8F8W - chains B and C of the 4 polymer chains in the assembly; structure by X-ray diffraction, 2.71 A resolution.

Chain B:
Name: afucosylated IgG1 fragment
From: Homo sapiens
Reference sequence: Q6MZV7 (Q6MZV7_HUMAN); residues 221-444 here correspond to UniProt positions 247-470 (UniProt number = residue number + 26)
Amino-acid sequence (224 residues; each row starts with the number of its first residue):
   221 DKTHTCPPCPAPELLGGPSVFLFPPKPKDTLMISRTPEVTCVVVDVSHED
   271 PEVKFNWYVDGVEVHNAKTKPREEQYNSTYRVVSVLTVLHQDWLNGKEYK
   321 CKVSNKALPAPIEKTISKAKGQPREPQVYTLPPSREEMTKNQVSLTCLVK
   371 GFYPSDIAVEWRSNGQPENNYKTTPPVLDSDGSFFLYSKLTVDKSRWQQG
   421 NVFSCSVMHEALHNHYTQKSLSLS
Not modelled in the structure: 221-236, 444
Disulfides: C261-C321, C367-C425
Covalently attached groups: glycan linked to N297
Sequence notes: conflict R382 (Glu408 in Q6MZV7)
From the paper describing this entry:
  - post-translational modification sites: N297
  - specificity-determining residues: Y296 (proposed by the authors, not directly observed)
  - mutagenesis - H268A, E269A, L328A, P329A, I332A: unchanged binding to Nb.X0 (chain C)

Chain C:
Name: Nb.X0
From: Camelidae mixed library
Amino-acid sequence (120 residues; row label = number of the first residue in the row):
     1 QVQLQESGGGLVQAGGSLRLSCAASPGISRYKTMGWYRQAPGKERSFVAA
    51 ITWGGLTYYADSVKGRFTVSRDNAKNTVYLQMNSLKPEDTAVYYCSVDGG
   101 TRADPYHYYWGQGTQVTVSS
Disulfides: C22-C95
From the paper describing this entry:
  - binding site for N-acetylglucosamine: G100, T101
  - specificity-determining residues: G100, T101
  - conformationally variable residues (loop rearrangement): A91 to Y108
  - mutagenesis - F47A, T52A, Y58A, Y106A: decreased binding to afucosylated IgG1 fragment (chain B)

How chain B and chain C interact:
Contacting residue pairs (27):
  H268(B) with Y31(C); W53(C); G54(C)
  E269(B) with Y31(C)
  E294(B) with T52(C), hydrogen bond; W53(C); G54(C), hydrogen bond (side chain-backbone); L56(C)
  Q295(B) with T52(C); Y58(C)
  Y296(B) with T33(C); Y37(C); F47(C); T52(C); Y58(C), hydrophobic; D98(C), hydrogen bond; G99(C); G100(C); R102(C)
  N297(B) with T33(C); G99(C); G100(C)
  S298(B) with Y31(C); K32(C); T33(C); T52(C); W53(C), hydrogen bond (side chain-backbone)
Other interface residues (no listed pair), chain C (17 interface residues in all): A50, T101, P105
Interface features reported in the paper:
  - specific contacts: D98(C)-Y296(B) (hydrogen bond)
  - hot spots on chain B (mutagenesis) - E294A, Y296A: abolished binding to Nb.X0 (chain C)

In short:
7 residues of chain B face 17 of chain C across their interface, with 4 hydrogen bonds. Among the polar pairs
are E294(B)-T52(C), E294(B)-G54(C) and Y296(B)-D98(C). The authors report a hydrogen bond between D98(C) and
Y296(B). The paper reports a binding site for N-acetylglucosamine at G100(C) and T101(C); F47A, T52A and Y58A
of chain C, among others, reduce binding to afucosylated IgG1 fragment (chain B); 11 substitutions were tested
in all.
Chain B is afucosylated IgG1 fragment (Homo sapiens) and chain C is Nb.X0 (Camelidae mixed library); the
structure, Crystal structure of Nb.X0 bound to the afucosylated human IgG1 fragment crystal form I, was
determined by X-ray diffraction (same publication as 8F8V and 8F8X).
